Entry 8GAM (electron microscopy, 3.46 A resolution); this record covers chains D and K of the 15 polymer chains in the assembly.

[Chain D]
Protein: Cas7
From: Neisseria lactamica
UniProtKB: A0A378VEU0 (A0A378VEU0_NEILA); residue numbers follow UniProt; this construct covers 2-283
Amino-acid sequence (283 residues; each row starts with the number of its first residue):
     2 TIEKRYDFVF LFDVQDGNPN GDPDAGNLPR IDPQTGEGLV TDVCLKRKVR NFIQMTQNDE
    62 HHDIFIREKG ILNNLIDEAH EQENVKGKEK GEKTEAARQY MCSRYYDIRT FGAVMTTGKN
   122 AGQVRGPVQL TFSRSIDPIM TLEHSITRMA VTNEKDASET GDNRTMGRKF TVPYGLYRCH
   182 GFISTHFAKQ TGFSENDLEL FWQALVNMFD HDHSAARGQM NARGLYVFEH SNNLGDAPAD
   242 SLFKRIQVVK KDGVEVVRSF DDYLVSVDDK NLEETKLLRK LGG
Differences from the reference sequence: expression tag (284)

[Chain K]
Molecule: crRNA
Sequence (43 nucleotides; numbered 1 to 43; the number before each row is that of its first residue):
     1 GUUGAAACAG GGUCAGCUUG CCGUAGGUGG CAUCGCCCUC GUC

[Interface between chain D and chain K]
Contacting residue pairs - 50 pairs, chain D then chain K:
  Pro20(D) with C34(K), phosphate contact
  Asn21(D) with A32(K), phosphate contact; U33(K), hydrogen bond to the phosphate; C34(K), phosphate contact
  Gly22(D) with U33(K), sugar contact; C34(K), hydrogen bond to the phosphate
  Asp23(D) with U33(K), base contact
  Pro24(D) with U33(K), base contact
  Gly27(D) with U33(K), base contact; C34(K), base contact
  Asn28(D) with U33(K), hydrogen bond to the sugar; C34(K), phosphate contact
  Arg31(D) with U33(K), salt bridge to the phosphate
  Thr42(D) with U33(K), hydrogen bond to the phosphate
  Val44(D) with C31(K), sugar contact; A32(K), phosphate contact
  Cys45(D) with A32(K), hydrogen bond to the sugar
  Arg48(D) with A32(K), phosphate contact
  Arg51(D) with C31(K), salt bridge to the phosphate
  Gly113(D) with G30(K), sugar contact; C31(K), phosphate contact
  Ala114(D) with G30(K), sugar contact
  Val115(D) with G30(K), sugar contact
  Gln124(D) with G29(K), base contact
  Val125(D) with G29(K), hydrogen bond to the sugar; G30(K), phosphate contact
  Arg126(D) with G26(K), base contact; G29(K), phosphate contact; G30(K), phosphate contact
  Ser146(D) with U39(K), phosphate contact
  Ile147(D) with C37(K), sugar contact; U39(K), phosphate contact
  Thr148(D) with C37(K), hydrogen bond to the sugar; C38(K), phosphate contact; U39(K), hydrogen bond to the phosphate
  Arg149(D) with C37(K), base contact
  Met150(D) with C38(K), base contact
  Asp163(D) with G41(K), base contact
  Arg165(D) with C38(K), base contact; G41(K), hydrogen bond to the base
  Met167(D) with C37(K), base contact
  Gly168(D) with C37(K), base contact
  Arg169(D) with C37(K), hydrogen bond to the base
  Lys170(D) with C36(K), base contact; C37(K), base contact
  Ser215(D) with G35(K), hydrogen bond to the phosphate; C36(K), phosphate contact
  Ala216(D) with C37(K), phosphate contact
  Arg218(D) with C34(K), phosphate contact; G35(K), salt bridge to the phosphate
Interface residues without a listed pair, chain D (38 interface residues in all): Asn19, Lys47, Lys49, Phe112, Gln130

[Summary]
38 residues of chain D and 13 residues of chain K are in contact, with 11 hydrogen bonds and 3 salt bridges.
Among the polar pairs are Arg165(D)-G41(K), Arg169(D)-C37(K) and Asn28(D)-U33(K).
Here chain D is Cas7 (Neisseria lactamica) and chain K is crRNA. Entry 8GAM (Exploiting Activation and
Inactivation Mechanisms in Type I-C CRISPR-Cas3 for Genome Editing Applications) was determined by electron
microscopy, deposited together with 8G9S, 8G9T, 8G9U, 8GAF and 8GAN.
